PDB entry 1QYZ | X-ray diffraction, 1.40 A resolution | chain A

# Chain A
Molecule: Cytochrome c-552
Organism: Thermus thermophilus
UniProt: P04164 (C552_THETH); residues 1-131 here correspond to UniProt positions 18-148 (UniProt number = residue number + 17)
Sequence (131 residues; numbered 1 to 131; the number before each row is that of its first residue):
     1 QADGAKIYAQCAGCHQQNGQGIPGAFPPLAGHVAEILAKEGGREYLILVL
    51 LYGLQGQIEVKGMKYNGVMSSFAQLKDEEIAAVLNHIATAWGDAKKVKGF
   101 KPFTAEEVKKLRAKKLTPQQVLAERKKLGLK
Not modelled in the structure: 1
Glycans and other covalent adducts: 2-acetyl-protoporphyrin IX (HCO) linked to Cys11, Cys14
Bound ions: 2-acetyl-protoporphyrin IX Fe: His15, Met69
Residues lining bound ligands: 2-acetyl-protoporphyrin IX (HCO): Tyr8, Ala12, His15, Ala25, Phe26, Pro27, Leu29, His32, Ile36, Tyr45, Leu46, Val49, Leu50, Leu54, Gln55, Gly56, Ile58, Val60, Tyr65, Asn66, Gly67, Val68, Met69, Phe72, Val83, Ile87, Arg125

# Overview
2-acetyl-protoporphyrin IX is covalently linked to Cys14. His15 and Met69 form the 2-acetyl-protoporphyrin IX
Fe site.
Chain A is Cytochrome c-552 (Thermus thermophilus); the structure, Characterization of the malformed,
recombinant cytochrome rC552, was determined by X-ray diffraction together with 1R0Q from the same study.
